PDB entry 8VLW | electron microscopy, 3.34 A resolution | chains D and C of the 7 polymer chains in the assembly

[Chain D (and C)]
Molecule: Tol-Pal system protein TolQ
Organism: Acinetobacter baumannii
Notes: chain C of this document is another copy of the same molecule, construct and numbering; everything in this record applies to it too
Reference sequence: V5VAS0 (V5VAS0_ACIBA); numbering as in UniProt (aligned over 7-226)
Chain sequence (220 residues; row label = number of the first residue in the row):
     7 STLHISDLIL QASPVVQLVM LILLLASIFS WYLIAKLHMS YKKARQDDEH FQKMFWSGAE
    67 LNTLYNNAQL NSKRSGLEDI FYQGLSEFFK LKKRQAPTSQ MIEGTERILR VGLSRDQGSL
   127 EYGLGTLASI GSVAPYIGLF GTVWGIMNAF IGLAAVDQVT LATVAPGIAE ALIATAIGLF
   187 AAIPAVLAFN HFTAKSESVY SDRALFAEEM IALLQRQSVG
Disordered / not traced: 7 (chain C: fully traced)
From the paper describing this entry:
  - self-association interface (contacts with another copy of this molecule): L185

[Chain D / chain C interface]
Pairs across the interface (20):
  V117(D) with E214(C)
  R121(D) with L211(C)
  S135(D) with N196(C)
  V139(D) with V192(C), hydrophobic; L193(C), hydrophobic
  Y142(D) with P141(C); L185(C); I189(C), hydrophobic
  I143(D) with I189(C), hydrophobic
  L145(D) with L185(C), hydrophobic
  F146(D) with A182(C); L185(C); F186(C), hydrophobic
  V149(D) with L178(C); A182(C), hydrophobic
  I152(D) with L178(C), hydrophobic
  M153(D) with L14(C), hydrophobic; L178(C), hydrophobic
  I157(D) with H10(C); L14(C), hydrophobic
Other interface residues (no listed pair), chain D (16 interface residues in all): R113, S138, N154, F156
Other interface residues (no listed pair), chain C (16 interface residues in all): S7, I174, T181

[In short]
The chain D/chain C interface involves 16 residues from each chain. From the paper: a self-association
interface involving L185(D).
Both chains are Tol-Pal system protein TolQ (Acinetobacter baumannii). Entry 8VLW (TolQ-TolR inner membrane
protein complex from Acinetobacter baumannii) was determined by electron microscopy.
